PDB entry 4R3R | X-ray diffraction, 3.25 A resolution | chains A and B

# Chain A
Protein: Epidermal growth factor receptor
Source organism: Homo sapiens
Notes: EC 2.7.10.1; fragment: Kinase domain
Reference sequence: P00533 (EGFR_HUMAN); residue numbers follow UniProt; this construct covers 696-1018
Amino-acid sequence (323 residues; numbered 696 to 1018; the number before each row is that of its first residue):
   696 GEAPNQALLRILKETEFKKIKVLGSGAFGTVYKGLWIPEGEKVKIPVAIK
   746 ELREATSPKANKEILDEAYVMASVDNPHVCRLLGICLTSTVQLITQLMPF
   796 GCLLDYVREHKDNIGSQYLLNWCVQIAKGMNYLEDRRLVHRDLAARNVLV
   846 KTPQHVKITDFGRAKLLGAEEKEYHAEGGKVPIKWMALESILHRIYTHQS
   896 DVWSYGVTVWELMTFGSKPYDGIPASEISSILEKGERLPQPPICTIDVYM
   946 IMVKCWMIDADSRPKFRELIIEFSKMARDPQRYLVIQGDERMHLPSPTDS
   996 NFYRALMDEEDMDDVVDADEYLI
Not modelled in the structure: 749, 991-1002, 1005
Sequence notes: engineered mutation R858 (Leu in P00533)
Curated features (UniProtKB/Swiss-Prot):
  - active site: D837 (Proton acceptor)
  - binding site (ATP): L718 to V726, K745, T790, Q791, D855
  - site: Y1016 (Important for interaction with PIK3C2B)
  - modified residue: K745 (N6-(2-hydroxyisobutyryl)lysine), Y869 (Phosphotyrosine), S991 (Phosphoserine), S995 (Phosphoserine), Y998 (Phosphotyrosine), Y1016 (Phosphotyrosine)
  - cross-link (Glycyl lysine isopeptide (Lys-Gly)): K716 (interchain with G-Cter in ubiquitin), K737 (interchain with G-Cter in ubiquitin), K754 (interchain with G-Cter in ubiquitin), K757 (interchain with G-Cter in ubiquitin), K867 (interchain with G-Cter in ubiquitin), K929 (interchain with G-Cter in ubiquitin), K960 (interchain with G-Cter in ubiquitin), K970 (interchain with G-Cter in ubiquitin)
  - natural variant: E709 (E709A: Found in a lung cancer sample; E709G: Found in a lung cancer sample; E709K: Found in a lung cancer sample), G719 (G719A: Found in a lung cancer sample; G719C: Found in a lung cancer sample; G719D: Found in a lung cancer sample; G719S: Found in a lung cancer sample), G724 (G724S: Found in a lung cancer sample), E734 (E734K: Found in a lung cancer sample), E746 to S752 (sequence variant, change not given here; Found in a lung cancer sample), E746 to T751 (sequence variant, change not given here; Found in a lung cancer sample), E746 to A750 (deletion: Found in a lung cancer sample), E746 (deletion: Found in a lung cancer sample), L747 to T751 (deletion: Found in a lung cancer sample), L747 to E749 (deletion: Found in a lung cancer sample), L747 (L747F: Found in a lung cancer sample), R748 (R748P: Found in a lung cancer sample), 12 further natural variant entries in UniProt
  - mutagenesis: P699 (P699A: Reduced phosphorylation), N700 (N700A: Abolishes phosphorylation), L704 (L704A: Abolishes phosphorylation), R705 (R705A: Abolishes phosphorylation), I706 (I706A: Abolishes phosphorylation), K745 (K745A/M: Abolishes kinase activity), D974 (D974A: Strongly reduced phosphorylation), R977 (R977A: Reduced phosphorylation), E1005 to D1006 (Constitutively activated kinase), Y1016 (Y1016F: 50% decrease in interaction with PIK3C2B. 65% decrease in interaction with PIK3C2B; when associated with F-1197. Abolishes interaction with PIK3C2B; when associated with F-1197 and F-1092)
Reported in the primary citation:
  - mutagenesis - V948R: decreased binding to peptide from ERBB receptor feedback inhibitor 1' (chain B)
  - catalytic residues: D837 (citing earlier work)
  - mutagenesis - L858R: unchanged binding to peptide from ERBB receptor feedback inhibitor 1' (chain B) (proposed by the authors, not directly observed)

# Chain B
Protein: peptide from ERBB receptor feedback inhibitor 1'
Notes: fragment: segment 2
Reference sequence: Q9UJM3 (ERRFI_HUMAN); numbering as in UniProt (aligned over 392-398)
Amino-acid sequence (7 residues; each row starts with the number of its first residue):
   392 THYYLLP
Modified positions: Y394 (o-phosphotyrosine; PTR); Y395 (o-phosphotyrosine; PTR)
Reported in the primary citation:
  - mutagenesis - Y394F/Y395F: decreased signaling
  - post-translational modification sites: Y394, Y395

# Chain A / chain B interface
Pairs across the interface (18; chain A residue first):
  D837(A) - Y394(B)
  R841(A) - H393(B)
  R841(A) - Y394(B)
  N842(A) - Y394(B)
  D855(A) - Y394(B)
  G874(A) - Y395(B)
  K875(A) - Y394(B)
  K875(A) - Y395(B)
  V876(A) - H393(B)
  V876(A) - Y394(B)
  V876(A) - Y395(B)  hydrogen bond (backbone-backbone)
  V876(A) - L397(B)  hydrophobic
  P877(A) - H393(B)
  P877(A) - Y394(B)
  I878(A) - Y395(B)
  K879(A) - Y395(B)
  I886(A) - L397(B)
  A920(A) - Y395(B)
Interface residues without a listed pair, chain A (18 interface residues in all): W880, M881, S885, R889, I918, P919

# Summary
Chain A and chain B form an interface of 18 and 4 residues respectively; the contacts include 1 hydrogen bond.
Its one hydrogen bond, V876(A)-Y395(B), is backbone to backbone. The paper reports the catalytic residue
D837(A); V948R of chain A reduces binding to peptide from ERBB receptor feedback inhibitor 1' (chain B); 3
substitutions were tested in all.
Chain A is Epidermal growth factor receptor (Homo sapiens) and chain B is peptide from ERBB receptor feedback
inhibitor 1'; the structure, Crystal structures of EGFR in complex with Mig6, was determined by X-ray
diffraction (same publication as 4R3P and 4ZJV).
